8E4C - chains A and D of the 4 polymer chains in the assembly; structure by electron microscopy, 4.00 A resolution.

[Chain A]
Protein: Isoform 2 of Immunoglobulin heavy constant mu
From: Mus musculus
Reference sequence: P01872 (IGHM_MOUSE), isoform P01872-2; residues 106-476 here correspond to UniProt positions 105-475 (UniProt number = residue number - 1)
Chain sequence (417 residues; row label = number of the first residue in the row):
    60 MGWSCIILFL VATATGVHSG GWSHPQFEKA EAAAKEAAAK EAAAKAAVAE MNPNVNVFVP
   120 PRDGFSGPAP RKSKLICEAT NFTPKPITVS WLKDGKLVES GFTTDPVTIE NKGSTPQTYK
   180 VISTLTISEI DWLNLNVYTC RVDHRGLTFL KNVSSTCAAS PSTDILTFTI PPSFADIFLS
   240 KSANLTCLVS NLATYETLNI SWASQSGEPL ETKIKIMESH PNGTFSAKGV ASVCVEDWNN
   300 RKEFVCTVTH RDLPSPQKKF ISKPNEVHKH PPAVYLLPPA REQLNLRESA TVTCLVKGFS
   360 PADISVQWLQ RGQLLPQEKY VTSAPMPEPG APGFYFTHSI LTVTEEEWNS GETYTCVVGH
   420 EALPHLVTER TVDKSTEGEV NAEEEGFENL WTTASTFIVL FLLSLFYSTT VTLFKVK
Disordered / not traced: 60-223
Cystine bridges: C246-C305, C353-C415
Construct notes: expression tag (60-88); linker (89-105)
What the authors report for this chain:
  - self-association interface (contacts with another copy of this molecule); pairs are residue here / residue on that copy: R340-E438, E436-R340 (salt bridge), S463-S463 (hydrogen bond), S467-S467 (hydrogen bond)

[Chain D]
Protein: B-cell antigen receptor complex-associated protein beta chain
From: Mus musculus
Reference sequence: P15530 (CD79B_MOUSE); numbering as in UniProt (aligned over 1-228)
Chain sequence (228 residues; row label = number of the first residue in the row):
     1 MATLVLSSMP CHWLLFLLLL FSGEPVPAMT SSDLPLNFQG SPCSQIWQHP RFAAKKRSSM
    61 VKFHCYTNHS GALTWFRKRG SQQPQELVSE EGRIVQTQNG SVYTLTIQNI QYEDNGIYFC
   121 KQKCDSANHN VTDSCGTELL VLGFSTLDQL KRRNTLKDGI ILIQTLLIIL FIIVPIFLLL
   181 DKDDGKAGME EDHTYEGLNI DQTATYEDIV TLRTGEVKWS VGEHPGQE
Disordered / not traced: 1-41, 185-196, 204-206, 214-228
Cystine bridges: C43-C124, C65-C120
Glycans and other covalent adducts: N-acetylglucosamine (NAG) linked to N68, N99, N130
Swiss-Prot annotation at these positions:
  - modified residue (Phosphotyrosine): Y195, Y206
  - glycosylation (N-linked (GlcNAc...) asparagine): N68, N99, N130

[Chain A / chain D interface]
Contacting residue pairs (18; chain A residue first):
  S409(A) - M60(D)
  T412(A) - K55(D)
  E438(A) - L142(D)
  E438(A) - G143(D)
  E438(A) - L147(D)
  V439(A) - L142(D)  hydrophobic
  N440(A) - G143(D)
  N440(A) - S145(D)
  N440(A) - L150(D)
  A441(A) - V141(D)
  A441(A) - L142(D)
  A441(A) - G143(D)  hydrogen bond (backbone-backbone)
  E442(A) - Y112(D)  hydrogen bond
  E442(A) - V141(D)
  E443(A) - L150(D)
  E444(A) - L150(D)
  E444(A) - R153(D)  salt bridge
  E444(A) - K157(D)  salt bridge
Also at the interface, not in a pair above, chain A (14 interface residues in all): D432, S434, E436, G437, G445
Also at the interface, not in a pair above, chain D (17 interface residues in all): A54, K56, R57, L140, T146, N154
Interface features reported in the paper:
  - residue pairs: E442(A)-Y112(D) (hydrogen bond), E444(A)-R153(D) (salt bridge)

[In short]
The interface between chain A and chain D involves 14 residues on one side and 17 on the other, with 2
hydrogen bonds and 2 salt bridges. Polar pairs include E444(A)-R153(D), E444(A)-K157(D) and E442(A)-Y112(D).
The authors report a hydrogen bond between E442(A) and Y112(D); a salt bridge between E444(A) and R153(D). The
paper reports a self-association interface involving R340(A), E436(A) and S463(A) among others.
Chain A is Isoform 2 of Immunoglobulin heavy constant mu and chain D is B-cell antigen receptor
complex-associated protein beta chain, both from Mus musculus; the structure, IgM BCR fab truncated form, was
determined by electron microscopy (same publication as 8EMA).
